PDB entry 5C7F | X-ray diffraction, 2.70 A resolution | chains A and C of the 8 polymer chains in the assembly

# Chain A (and C)
Name: ASPR2 protein
Source organism: Oryza sativa
Notes: fragment: N-terminal domain; chain C of this document is another copy of the same molecule, construct and numbering; everything in this record applies to it too
UniProt: Q5NBT9 (Q5NBT9_ORYSJ); numbering as in UniProt (aligned over 1-209)
Amino-acid sequence (209 residues; each row starts with the number of its first residue):
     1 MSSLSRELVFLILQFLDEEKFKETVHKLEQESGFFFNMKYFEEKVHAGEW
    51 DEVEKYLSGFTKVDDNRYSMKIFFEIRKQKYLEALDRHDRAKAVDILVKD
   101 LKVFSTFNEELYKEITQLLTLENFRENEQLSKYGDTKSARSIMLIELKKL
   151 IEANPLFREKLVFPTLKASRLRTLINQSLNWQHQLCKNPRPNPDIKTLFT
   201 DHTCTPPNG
Not modelled in the structure: 186-194, 206-209 (chain C: 188-194, 205-209)
Ion coordination: Zn2+: His183, His202
From the paper describing this entry:
  - mutagenesis - N176H: decreased stability

# How chain A and chain C interact
Pairs across the interface (23; chain A residue first):
  Arg90(A) with Ala91(C); Val94(C); Asp95(C), salt bridge; Val98(C)
  Ala91(A) with Ala91(C), hydrophobic
  Val94(A) with Arg90(C)
  Asp95(A) with Arg90(C), salt bridge
  Leu97(A) with Thr120(C)
  Val98(A) with Thr120(C)
  Lys102(A) with Thr120(C), hydrogen bond (side chain-backbone)
  Tyr112(A) with Thr120(C)
  Lys113(A) with Gln117(C)
  Thr116(A) with Thr116(C); Thr120(C)
  Gln117(A) with Lys113(C); Gln117(C)
  Leu119(A) with Leu119(C), hydrophobic
  Thr120(A) with Leu97(C); Val98(C); Lys102(C), hydrogen bond (backbone-side chain); Tyr112(C); Thr116(C)
  Leu121(A) with Lys102(C)
Also at the interface, not in a pair above, chain A (15 interface residues in all): Glu122
Also at the interface, not in a pair above, chain C (14 interface residues in all): Leu121

# In short
Chain A and chain C form an interface of 15 and 14 residues respectively; the contacts include 2 hydrogen
bonds and 2 salt bridges. Among the polar pairs are Arg90(A)-Asp95(C) and Lys102(A)-Thr120(C). His183(A) and
His202(A) form the Zn2+ site. The paper reports that N176H of chain A reduces stability.
Both chains are ASPR2 protein (Oryza sativa). Entry 5C7F (Crystal structure of the rice Topless related
protein 2 (TPR2) N-terminal domain (1-209) in complex with ...) was determined by X-ray diffraction, deposited
together with 4ZHE, 5C6Q, 5C6V and 5C7E.
